PDB entry 2R92 | X-ray diffraction, 3.80 A resolution | chains T and B of the 14 polymer chains in the assembly

Chain T:
Molecule: 17-nt RNA strand
Sequence (17 nucleotides; numbered 1 to 17; the number before each row is that of its first residue):
     1 CUUGACGCCU GGUCAAA
Disordered / not traced: 1-5, 16-17

Chain B:
Name: DNA-directed RNA polymerase II subunit RPB2
From: Saccharomyces cerevisiae
Notes: EC 2.7.7.6
UniProt: P08518 (RPB2_YEAST); numbering as in UniProt (aligned over 1-1224)
Amino-acid sequence (1224 residues; row label = number of the first residue in the row):
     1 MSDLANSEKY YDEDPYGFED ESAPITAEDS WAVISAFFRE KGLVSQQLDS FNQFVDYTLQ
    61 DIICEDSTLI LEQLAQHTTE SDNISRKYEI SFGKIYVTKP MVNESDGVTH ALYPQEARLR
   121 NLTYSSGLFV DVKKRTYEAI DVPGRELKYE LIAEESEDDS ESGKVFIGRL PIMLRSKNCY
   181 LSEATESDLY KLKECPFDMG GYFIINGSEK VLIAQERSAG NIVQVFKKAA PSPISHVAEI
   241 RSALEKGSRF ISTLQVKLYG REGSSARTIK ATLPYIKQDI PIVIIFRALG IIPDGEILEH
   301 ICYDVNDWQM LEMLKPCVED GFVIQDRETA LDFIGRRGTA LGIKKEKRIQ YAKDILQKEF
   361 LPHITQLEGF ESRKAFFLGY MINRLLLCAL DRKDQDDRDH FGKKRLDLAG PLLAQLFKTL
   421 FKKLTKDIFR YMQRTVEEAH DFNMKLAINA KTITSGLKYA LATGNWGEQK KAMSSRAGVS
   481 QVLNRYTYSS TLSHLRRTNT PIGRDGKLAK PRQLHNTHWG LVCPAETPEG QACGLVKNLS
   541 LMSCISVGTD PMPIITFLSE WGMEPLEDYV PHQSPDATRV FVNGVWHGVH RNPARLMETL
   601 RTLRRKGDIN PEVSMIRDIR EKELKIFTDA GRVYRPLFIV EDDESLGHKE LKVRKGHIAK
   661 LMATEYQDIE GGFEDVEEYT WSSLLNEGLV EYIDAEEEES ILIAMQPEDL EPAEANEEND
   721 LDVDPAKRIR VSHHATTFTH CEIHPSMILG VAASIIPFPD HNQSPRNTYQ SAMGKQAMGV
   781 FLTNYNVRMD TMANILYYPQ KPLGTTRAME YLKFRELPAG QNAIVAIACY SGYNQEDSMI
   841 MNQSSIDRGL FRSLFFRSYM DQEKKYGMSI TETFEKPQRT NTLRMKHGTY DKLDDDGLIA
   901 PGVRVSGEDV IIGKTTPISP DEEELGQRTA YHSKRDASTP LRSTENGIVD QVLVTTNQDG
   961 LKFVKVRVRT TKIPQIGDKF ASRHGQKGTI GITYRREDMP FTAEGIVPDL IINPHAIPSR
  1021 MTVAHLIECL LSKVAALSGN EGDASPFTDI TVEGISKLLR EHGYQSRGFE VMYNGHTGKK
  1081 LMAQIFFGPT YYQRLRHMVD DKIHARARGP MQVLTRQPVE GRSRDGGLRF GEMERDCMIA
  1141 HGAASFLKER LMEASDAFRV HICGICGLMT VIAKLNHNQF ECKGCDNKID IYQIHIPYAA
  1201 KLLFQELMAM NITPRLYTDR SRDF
Disordered / not traced: 1-18, 71-89, 134-163, 438-445, 503-509, 669-677, 716-721, 918-932
Metal / ion sites: Zn2+: Cys-1163, Cys-1166, Cys-1182, Cys-1185

Interface between chain T and chain B:
Contacting residue pairs (11):
  C8(T) / Arg-1129(B)  salt bridge to the phosphate
  C9(T) / Arg-1129(B)  phosphate contact
  U10(T) / Gly-1121(B)  phosphate contact
  U10(T) / Arg-1122(B)  hydrogen bond to the phosphate
  G11(T) / Arg-942(B)  salt bridge to the phosphate
  G11(T) / Arg-1122(B)  phosphate contact
  G11(T) / Ser-1123(B)  hydrogen bond to the phosphate
  G12(T) / Met-792(B)  phosphate contact
  G12(T) / Arg-857(B)  salt bridge to the phosphate
  G12(T) / Arg-942(B)  salt bridge to the phosphate
  C14(T) / Lys-210(B)  salt bridge to the phosphate
Other interface residues (no listed pair), chain T (8 interface residues in all): G7, U13
Other interface residues (no listed pair), chain B (15 interface residues in all): Ala-462, Val-482, Thr-791, His-1104, Leu-1128, Gly-1131, Met-1133

Overview:
The interface between chain T and chain B involves 8 residues on one side and 15 on the other; the contacts
include 2 hydrogen bonds and 5 salt bridges. Polar contacts include U10(T)/Arg-1122(B), G11(T)/Ser-1123(B) and
C8(T)/Arg-1129(B). Cys-1163(B), Cys-1166(B), Cys-1182(B) and Cys-1185(B) form the Zn2+ site.
Here chain T is a 17-nt RNA strand and chain B is DNA-directed RNA polymerase II subunit RPB2 (Saccharomyces
cerevisiae). Entry 2R92 (Elongation complex of RNA polymerase II with artificial RdRP scaffold) was determined
by X-ray diffraction together with 2R93 from the same study.
